8UDZ - chains A and B of the 6 polymer chains in the assembly; structure by X-ray diffraction, 2.21 A resolution.

Chain A (and B):
Molecule: Transforming growth factor beta-1 proprotein
From: Homo sapiens
Notes: chain B of this document is another copy of the same molecule, construct and numbering; everything in this record applies to it too
UniProtKB: P01137 (TGFB1_HUMAN); residue numbers follow UniProt; this construct covers 30-390
Chain sequence (361 residues; row label = number of the first residue in the row):
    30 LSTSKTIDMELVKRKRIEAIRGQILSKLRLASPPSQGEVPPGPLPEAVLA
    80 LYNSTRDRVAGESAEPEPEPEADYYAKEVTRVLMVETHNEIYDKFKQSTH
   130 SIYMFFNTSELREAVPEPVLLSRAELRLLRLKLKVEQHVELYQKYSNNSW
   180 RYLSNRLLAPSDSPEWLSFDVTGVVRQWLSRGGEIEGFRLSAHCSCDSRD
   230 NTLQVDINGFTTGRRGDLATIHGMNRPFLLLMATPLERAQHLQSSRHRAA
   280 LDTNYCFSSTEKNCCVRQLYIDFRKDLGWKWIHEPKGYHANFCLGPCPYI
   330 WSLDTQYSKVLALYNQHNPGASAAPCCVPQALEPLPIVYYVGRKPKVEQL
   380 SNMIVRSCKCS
Unresolved in the structure: 30-35, 91-101, 116-125, 159-161, 173-181, 191-194, 210-212, 238-253, 266-281, 328-353 (chain B: 30-35, 89-101, 210-211, 227-230, 242-245, 266-292, 329-339)
Cystine bridges: C285-C294, C293-C356, C322-C387, C326-C389
Covalent attachments: N-acetylglucosamine (NAG) linked to N82
Sequence notes: engineered mutation S33 (Cys in P01137), A278 (Arg in P01137)
UniProt features mapped onto this chain:
  - region: D226 to G252 (Bowtie tail)
  - motif: R244 to D246 (Cell attachment site)
  - glycosylation (N-linked (GlcNAc...) asparagine): N82, N136, N176
  - natural variant: R45 (R45C: In IBDIMDE), Y81 (Y81H: In CAEND), R110 (R110C: In IBDIMDE), R218 (R218C: In CAEND; R218H: In CAEND), H222 (H222D: In CAEND), C223 (C223G: In CAEND; C223R: In CAEND), C225 (C225R: In CAEND), C387 (C387R: In IBDIMDE)
  - mutagenesis: E75 (E75A: Does not affect integrin-binding or activation of TGF-beta-1), L158 (L158A: Does not affect integrin-binding or activation of TGF-beta-1), L160 (L160A/R: Does not affect integrin-binding or activation of TGF-beta-1), P193 (P193A/R: Does not affect integrin-binding or activation of TGF-beta-1), L232 to I236 (Strongly inhibits integrin-binding and activation of TGF-beta-1), V234 to I236 (Strongly inhibits integrin-binding and activation of TGF-beta-1), N237 (N237A: Does not affect integrin-binding or activation of TGF-beta-1), N254 (N254A: Does not affect integrin-binding or activation of TGF-beta-1), F257 to L260 (Strongly inhibits integrin-binding and activation of TGF-beta-1)

Interface between chain A and chain B:
Cross-chain cystine bridges: C223(A)-C225(B), C225(A)-C223(B), C355(A)-C355(B)
Residue-residue contacts - 159 pairs, chain A then chain B:
  I36(A) with L323(B), hydrophobic
  V41(A) with F321(B), hydrophobic; L323(B), hydrophobic
  K42(A) with Q297(B), hydrogen bond (side chain-backbone); F321(B)
  R45(A) with L298(B); A319(B), hydrogen bond (side chain-backbone); N320(B), hydrogen bond (side chain-backbone); F321(B); M382(B), hydrogen bond (side chain-backbone)
  I46(A) with I300(B), hydrophobic; D305(B); L306(B)
  I49(A) with Y317(B)
  R50(A) with L306(B), hydrogen bond (side chain-backbone); W308(B)
  Q52(A) with N381(B); M382(B)
  I53(A) with F302(B), hydrophobic; L379(B), hydrophobic; M382(B), hydrophobic
  L54(A) with W308(B), hydrophobic
  K56(A) with L379(B); S380(B), hydrogen bond; M382(B)
  L57(A) with W310(B), hydrophobic; Y368(B)
  P62(A) with W310(B)
  P63(A) with W310(B); Y368(B), hydrophobic; Y369(B)
  Q65(A) with W310(B); Y369(B), hydrogen bond (side chain-backbone)
  E67(A) with G371(B); R372(B)
  V68(A) with H312(B); Y369(B), hydrophobic
  P69(A) with Y369(B); R372(B)
  L73(A) with H312(B); Y369(B)
  P74(A) with Y369(B)
  V77(A) with V367(B), hydrophobic; P374(B), hydrophobic
  L80(A) with V376(B), hydrophobic
  Y81(A) with P314(B); P365(B); V367(B), hydrophobic
  T84(A) with P365(B)
  D102(A) with S380(B), hydrogen bond (backbone-side chain)
  Y103(A) with S380(B), hydrogen bond (backbone-side chain)
  A105(A) with E377(B); Q378(B)
  K106(A) with E377(B); Q378(B), hydrogen bond (backbone-backbone)
  E107(A) with K375(B), salt bridge; V376(B); E377(B), hydrogen bond (backbone-side chain)
  V108(A) with V376(B), hydrogen bond (backbone-backbone); Q378(B)
  Y132(A) with D226(B), hydrogen bond
  H167(A) with Y181(B)
  E169(A) with H222(B), salt bridge
  Y171(A) with H222(B); C223(B); S224(B); C225(B)
  N184(A) with Y181(B), hydrogen bond; N184(B)
  S220(A) with C225(B)
  A221(A) with C225(B)
  H222(A) with E169(B), salt bridge; Y171(B)
  C223(A) with C223(B); C225(B), disulfide
  S224(A) with Y171(B), hydrogen bond; R218(B)
  C225(A) with C223(B), disulfide
  D226(A) with S130(B); Y132(B), hydrogen bond; S220(B)
  S227(A) with H129(B)
  R228(A) with F124(B); Y132(B), hydrogen bond
  I236(A) with C225(B), hydrophobic
  M261(A) with Q378(B)
  E290(A) with I36(B); M38(B)
  R296(A) with M38(B), hydrogen bond
  Q297(A) with K42(B)
  L298(A) with K42(B); R45(B)
  I300(A) with I46(B), hydrophobic
  F302(A) with I53(B), hydrophobic
  L306(A) with R50(B), hydrogen bond (backbone-side chain)
  W308(A) with R50(B); L54(B), hydrophobic; P62(B)
  W310(A) with L57(B), hydrophobic; P62(B); P63(B); Q65(B), hydrogen bond (backbone-side chain)
  H312(A) with Q65(B), hydrogen bond; V68(B)
  E313(A) with Y81(B)
  P314(A) with Y81(B)
  Y317(A) with I49(B)
  A319(A) with R45(B), hydrogen bond (backbone-side chain); I49(B), hydrophobic
  N320(A) with R45(B), hydrogen bond (backbone-side chain)
  F321(A) with V41(B), hydrophobic; K42(B); R45(B)
  L323(A) with M38(B), hydrophobic; V41(B), hydrophobic
  C355(A) with C355(B), disulfide
  V357(A) with S390(B)
  P358(A) with S390(B)
  P365(A) with Y81(B); R85(B)
  V367(A) with L73(B), hydrophobic; V77(B), hydrophobic; Y81(B), hydrophobic
  Y368(A) with L57(B)
  Y369(A) with Q65(B); V68(B), hydrophobic; L73(B); P74(B)
  G371(A) with E67(B); V68(B)
  R372(A) with E67(B), salt bridge
  P374(A) with V77(B), hydrophobic
  K375(A) with E107(B)
  V376(A) with L80(B), hydrophobic; T84(B); E107(B); V108(B), hydrogen bond (backbone-backbone)
  E377(A) with L57(B); A105(B); K106(B); E107(B)
  Q378(A) with T84(B), hydrogen bond; A105(B); K106(B), hydrogen bond (backbone-backbone); V108(B); M261(B)
  L379(A) with I53(B), hydrophobic; K56(B); A105(B), hydrophobic
  S380(A) with K56(B), hydrogen bond (backbone-side chain); D102(B), hydrogen bond (side chain-backbone); Y103(B)
  N381(A) with Q52(B), hydrogen bond (backbone-side chain)
  M382(A) with R45(B), hydrogen bond (backbone-side chain); Q52(B); I53(B), hydrophobic; K56(B)
  V384(A) with R45(B)
  S390(A) with V357(B)
Also at the interface, not in a pair above, chain A (91 interface residues in all): M38, S64, R85, S130, L186, S288, D305, I366
Also at the interface, not in a pair above, chain B (89 interface residues in all): S64, L232, V234, I311, E313, G349, P358, I366, V384

In short:
91 residues of chain A face 89 of chain B across their interface; the contacts include 3 disulfide bonds, 30
hydrogen bonds and 4 salt bridges. Polar pairs include E107(A)-K375(B), E169(A)-H222(B) and R372(A)-E67(B).
N-acetylglucosamine is covalently linked to N82(A).
Both chains are Transforming growth factor beta-1 proprotein (Homo sapiens). Entry 8UDZ (The Structure of
LTBP-49247 Fab Bound to TGFbeta1 Small Latent Complex) was determined by X-ray diffraction.
